8QEK - chains A and M of the 13 polymer chains in the assembly; structure by electron microscopy, 3.60 A resolution.

# Chain A
Protein: Capsid protein
Organism: Staphylococcus phage 812
Reference sequence: A1YTP2 (A1YTP2_9CAUD); residue numbers follow UniProt; this construct covers 1-142
Sequence (142 residues; numbered 1 to 142; the number before each row is that of its first residue):
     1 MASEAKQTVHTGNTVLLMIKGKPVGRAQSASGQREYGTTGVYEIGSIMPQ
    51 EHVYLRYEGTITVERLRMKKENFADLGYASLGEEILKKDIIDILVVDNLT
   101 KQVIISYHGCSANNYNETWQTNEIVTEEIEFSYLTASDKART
Disordered / not traced: 1, 141-142

# Chain M
Protein: Baseplate hub assembly protein
Organism: Staphylococcus phage 812
Reference sequence: A1YTN9 (A1YTN9_9CAUD); residue numbers follow UniProt; this construct covers 1-278
Sequence (278 residues; each row starts with the number of its first residue):
     1 MAITSVDSYLLSEIKPRLNTVLENCYIIDEVLKDFDYQTRESFKEAFCGK
    51 NAQHEVTVGFNFPKFKNNYEAHYLIQLGQGQETKNSLGSIQSSYFEATGD
   101 TLVESSTAIREDDKLVFTVSKPIGELIKVEDIEFAKYDNLQVEGNKVSFK
   151 YQTNEDYENYNANIIFTEKKNDSKGLVKGFTVEEQVTVVGLSFNVDVARC
   201 LDAVLKMILISMRDSIEEQQTFQLQNLSFGDIAPIIEDGDSMIFGRPTII
   251 KYTSSLDLDYTITQDINKLTFKERKDWK
Disordered / not traced: 1

# How chain A and chain M interact
Contacting residue pairs (34):
  Ala2(A) with Asp100(M); Glu217(M), hydrogen bond (backbone-side chain); Thr221(M), hydrogen bond (backbone-side chain); Phe222(M)
  Ser3(A) with Asp100(M); Thr101(M), hydrogen bond; Ile216(M); Glu217(M); Gln220(M); Thr221(M)
  Glu4(A) with Ala2(M), hydrogen bond (side chain-backbone); Asp100(M); Gln220(M); Thr221(M); Asp257(M)
  Ala5(A) with Thr101(M)
  Lys6(A) with Ser92(M), hydrogen bond (backbone-side chain); Thr98(M), hydrogen bond (side chain-backbone); Val177(M); Asp259(M), salt bridge
  Gln7(A) with Ala2(M); Ser92(M); Asp257(M), hydrogen bond
  Thr8(A) with Gln220(M); Gln223(M)
  Val9(A) with Gln223(M), hydrogen bond (backbone-side chain)
  Thr11(A) with Gln223(M); Leu224(M)
  Thr14(A) with Gln219(M); Gln223(M)
  Leu99(A) with Ile216(M), hydrophobic
  Thr100(A) with Ile127(M); Lys128(M), hydrogen bond (backbone-side chain)
  Gln102(A) with Glu133(M)
Other interface residues (no listed pair), chain A (15 interface residues in all): Asn13, Asn98
Other interface residues (no listed pair), chain M (26 interface residues in all): Gln91, Tyr94, Ala97, Gly99, Ile165, Arg213, Ser255

# Summary
15 residues of chain A face 26 of chain M across their interface, with 9 hydrogen bonds and 1 salt bridge.
Polar contacts include Lys6(A)-Asp259(M), Ala2(A)-Glu217(M) and Ala2(A)-Thr221(M).
Here chain A is Capsid protein and chain M is Baseplate hub assembly protein, both from Staphylococcus phage
812. Entry 8QEK (Neck and tail of phage 812 after tail contraction (composite)) was determined by electron
microscopy (same publication as 8Q01, 8Q1I, 8Q7D, 8QEM, 8QJE, 8QKH, 8R5G and 8R69).
